Entry 8I5D (X-ray diffraction, 3.30 A resolution); this record covers chains B and H of the 5 polymer chains in the assembly.

Chain B:
Molecule: TCR beta chain
Organism: Mus musculus
Chain sequence (242 residues; each row starts with the number of its first residue):
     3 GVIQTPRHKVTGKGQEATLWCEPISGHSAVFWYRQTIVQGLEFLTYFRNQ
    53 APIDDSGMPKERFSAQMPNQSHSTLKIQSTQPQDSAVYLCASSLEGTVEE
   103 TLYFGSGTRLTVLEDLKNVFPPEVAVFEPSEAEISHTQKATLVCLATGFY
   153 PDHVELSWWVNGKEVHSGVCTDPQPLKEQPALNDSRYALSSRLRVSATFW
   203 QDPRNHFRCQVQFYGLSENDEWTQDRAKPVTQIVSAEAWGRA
Cystine bridges: Cys23-Cys92, Cys146-Cys211

Chain H:
Molecule: MHC class I antigen (Fragment)
Organism: Homo sapiens
UniProtKB: U5YJJ6 (U5YJJ6_HUMAN); residues 1-274 here correspond to UniProt positions 25-298 (UniProt number = residue number + 24)
Chain sequence (274 residues; each row starts with the number of its first residue):
     1 GSHSMRYFYTSVSRPGRGEPRFIAVGYVDDTQFVRFDSDAASQRMEPRAP
    51 WIEQEGPEYWDQETRNVKAQSQTDRVDLGTLRGYYNQSEDGSHTIQIMYG
   101 CDVGPDGRFLRGYRQDAYDGKDYIALNEDLRSWTAADMAAQITKRKWEAA
   151 HAAEQQRAYLEGRCVEWLRRYLENGKETLQRTDPPKTHMTHHPISDHEAT
   201 LRCWALGFYPAEITLTWQRDGEDQTQDTELVETRPAGDGTFQKWVAVVVP
   251 SGQEQRYTCHVQHEGLPKPLTLRW
Sequence notes: engineered mutation Val245 (Ala269 in U5YJJ6), Gln253 (Glu277 in U5YJJ6)
Cystine bridges: Cys101-Cys164, Cys203-Cys259

Chain B / chain H interface:
Pairs across the interface - 8 pairs, chain B then chain H:
  Arg50(B) with Thr73(H), hydrogen bond
  Asn51(B) with Val76(H)
  Ala53(B) with Gln72(H)
  Ile55(B) with Ala69(H), hydrophobic
  Asp56(B) with Arg65(H), salt bridge
  Ser58(B) with Arg65(H)
  Glu97(B) with Ala150(H)
  Glu101(B) with Gln155(H)
Also at the interface, not in a pair above, chain B (9 interface residues in all): Thr99
Also at the interface, not in a pair above, chain H (8 interface residues in all): Gln62

Overview:
Chain B and chain H form an interface of 9 and 8 residues respectively; the contacts include 1 hydrogen bond
and 1 salt bridge. Polar pairs include Asp56(B)-Arg65(H) and Arg50(B)-Thr73(H).
Chain B is TCR beta chain (Mus musculus) and chain H is MHC class I antigen (Fragment) (Homo sapiens); the
structure, Crystal structure of a TCR in complex with HLA-A*11:01 bound to KRAS peptide (VVGAVGVGK), was
determined by X-ray diffraction.
